5V0D - chains Z and B of the 4 polymer chains in the assembly; structure by X-ray diffraction, 2.63 A resolution.

== Chain Z ==
Protein: Exonuclease 1
Source organism: Homo sapiens
Notes: EC 3.1.-.-
UniProt: Q9UQ84 (EXO1_HUMAN); residues 1-352 here = UniProt positions 1-352
Chain sequence (358 residues; numbered 1 to 358; the number before each row is that of its first residue):
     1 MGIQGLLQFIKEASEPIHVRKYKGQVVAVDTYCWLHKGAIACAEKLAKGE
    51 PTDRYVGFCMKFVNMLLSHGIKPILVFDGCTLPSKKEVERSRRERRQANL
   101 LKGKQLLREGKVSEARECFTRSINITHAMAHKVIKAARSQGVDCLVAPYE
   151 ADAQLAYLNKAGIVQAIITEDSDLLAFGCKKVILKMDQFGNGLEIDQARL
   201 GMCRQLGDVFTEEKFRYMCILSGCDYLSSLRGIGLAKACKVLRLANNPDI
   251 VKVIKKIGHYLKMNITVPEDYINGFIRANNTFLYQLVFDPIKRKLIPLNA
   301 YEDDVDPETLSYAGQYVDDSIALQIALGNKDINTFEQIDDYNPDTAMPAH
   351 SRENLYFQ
Unresolved in the structure: 1, 347-354, 358
Construct notes: expression tag (353-358)
Bound ions: Mg2+ site 1: Asp152, Asp171, Asp173 (shared with DG1(B) of chain B); Mg2+ site 2: Asp152 (shared with DG1(B) of chain B; 1 residue of chain E); Na+: Ser222, Ser229, Ile233 (shared with 1 residue of chain A)
From the paper describing this entry:
  - mutagenesis - Y32A (20-fold), H36A (150-fold): decreased catalytic activity (citing earlier work)
  - catalytic residues: Asp30, Asp78, Asp152, Asp171, Asp173 (by similarity / conservation)

== Chain B ==
Molecule: 9-nt DNA strand
Sequence (9 nucleotides; each row starts with the number of its first residue):
     1 GTACTAGCG
Bound ions: Mg2+ site 1: DG1 (shared with Asp152(Z), Asp171(Z), Asp173(Z) of chain Z)

== How chain Z and chain B interact ==
Pairs across the interface - 15 pairs, chain Z then chain B:
  Gly2(Z) - DG1(B)  hydrogen bond to the phosphate
  Gly2(Z) - DT2(B)  phosphate contact
  Leu7(Z) - DA3(B)  phosphate contact
  Lys85(Z) - DG1(B)  salt bridge to the phosphate
  Arg92(Z) - DG1(B)  salt bridge to the phosphate
  Asp152(Z) - DG1(B)  phosphate contact
  Glu170(Z) - DG1(B)  phosphate contact
  Glu170(Z) - DT2(B)  sugar contact
  Asp171(Z) - DG1(B)  phosphate contact
  Asp171(Z) - DT2(B)  phosphate contact
  Ser172(Z) - DT2(B)  hydrogen bond to the phosphate
  Asp173(Z) - DG1(B)  phosphate contact
  Lys185(Z) - DT2(B)  hydrogen bond to the phosphate
  Lys185(Z) - DA3(B)  salt bridge to the phosphate
  Asp225(Z) - DG1(B)  phosphate contact
Also at the interface, not in a pair above, chain Z (14 interface residues in all): Ile3, Gln8, Glu150
Also at the interface, not in a pair above, chain B (4 interface residues in all): DC4

== In short ==
Chain Z and chain B form an interface of 14 and 4 residues respectively; the contacts include 3 hydrogen bonds
and 3 salt bridges. Among the polar pairs are Gly2(Z)-DG1(B), Ser172(Z)-DT2(B) and Lys185(Z)-DT2(B). From the
paper: catalytic residues Asp30(Z), Asp78(Z) and Asp152(Z) among others; Y32A and H36A of chain Z reduce
catalytic activity.
Here chain Z is Exonuclease 1 (Homo sapiens) and chain B is a 9-nt DNA strand. Entry 5V0D (Crystal structure
of human exonuclease 1 Exo1 (WT) in complex with 5' flap DNA (f2II)) was determined by X-ray diffraction
together with 5UZV, 5V04, 5V05, 5V06, 5V07, 5V08 and 4 further entries from the same study.
